Entry 4ZG7 (X-ray diffraction, 1.75 A resolution); this record covers chain A.

Chain A:
Protein: Ectonucleotide pyrophosphatase/phosphodiesterase family member 2
Source organism: Homo sapiens
Notes: EC 3.1.4.39
Reference sequence: Q13822 (ENPP2_HUMAN); numbering as in UniProt (aligned over 55-860)
Amino-acid sequence (806 residues; each row starts with the number of its first residue):
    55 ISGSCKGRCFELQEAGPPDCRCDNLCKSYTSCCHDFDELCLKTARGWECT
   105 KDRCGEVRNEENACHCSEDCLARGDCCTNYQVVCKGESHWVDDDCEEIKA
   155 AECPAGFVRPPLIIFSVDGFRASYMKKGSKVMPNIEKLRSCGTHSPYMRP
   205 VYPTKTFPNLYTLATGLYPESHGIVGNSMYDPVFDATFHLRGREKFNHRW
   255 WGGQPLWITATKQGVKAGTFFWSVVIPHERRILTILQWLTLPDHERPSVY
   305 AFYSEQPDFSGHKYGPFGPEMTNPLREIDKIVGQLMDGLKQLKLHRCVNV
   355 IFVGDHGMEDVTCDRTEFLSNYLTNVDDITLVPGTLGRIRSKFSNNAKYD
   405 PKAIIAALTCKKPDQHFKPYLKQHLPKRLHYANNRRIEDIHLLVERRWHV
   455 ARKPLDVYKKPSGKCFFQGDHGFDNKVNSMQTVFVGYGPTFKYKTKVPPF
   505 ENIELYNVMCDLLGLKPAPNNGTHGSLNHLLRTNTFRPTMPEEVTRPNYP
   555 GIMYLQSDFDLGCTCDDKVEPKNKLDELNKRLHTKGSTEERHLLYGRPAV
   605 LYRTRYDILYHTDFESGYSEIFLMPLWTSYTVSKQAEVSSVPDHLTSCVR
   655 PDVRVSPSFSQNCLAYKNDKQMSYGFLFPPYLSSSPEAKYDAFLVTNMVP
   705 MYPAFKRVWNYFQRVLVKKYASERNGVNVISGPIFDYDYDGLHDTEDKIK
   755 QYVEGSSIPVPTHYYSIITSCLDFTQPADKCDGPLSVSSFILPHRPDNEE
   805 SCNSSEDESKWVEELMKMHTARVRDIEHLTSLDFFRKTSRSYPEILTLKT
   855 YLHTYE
Unresolved in the structure: 461-468, 572-593
Sequence notes: conflict Ala-411 (Asn in Q13822); variant Pro-493 (Ser in Q13822)
Swiss-Prot annotation at these positions:
  - region: Ile-830 to Thr-851 (Required for secretion)
  - motif: Arg-127 to Asp-129 (Cell attachment site)
  - active site: Thr-210 (Nucleophile)
  - binding site (Zn(2+)): Asp-172, Thr-210, Asp-312, His-316, Asp-359, His-360, His-475
  - binding site (1-(9Z-octadecenoyl)-sn-glycero-3-phosphate): Thr-210, Asn-231, Asp-312, His-475
  - binding site (1-hexadecanoyl-sn-glycero-3-phosphate): Thr-210, Asn-231, Asp-312, His-475
  - binding site (1-tetradecanoyl-sn-glycerol 3-phosphate): Thr-210, Asn-231, Asp-312, His-475
  - binding site (Ca(2+)): Asp-740, Asp-742, Asp-744, Leu-746, Asp-748
  - site: Lys-853 (Essential for catalytic activity)
  - glycosylation (N-linked (GlcNAc...) asparagine): Asn-525, Asn-807
  - natural variant: Pro-493 (S493P: this construct carries the variant)
  - mutagenesis: Ser-170 (S170E: Reduces lysophospholipase activity by about 70%), Thr-210 (T210A: Loss of lysophospholipase activity and ability to hydrolyze sphingosylphosphorylcholine), Phe-211 (F211Y: Reduces lysophospholipase activity by about 70%), Ala-218 (A218V: Reduces lysophospholipase activity by about 50%), Asn-231 (N231A: Strongly reduced lysophospholipase activity), Tyr-307 (Y307Q: Reduces lysophospholipase activity by about 70%), His-316 (H316Q: Loss of ability to hydrolyze sphingosylphosphorylcholine), His-360 (H360Q: Loss of ability to hydrolyze sphingosylphosphorylcholine)
Cystine bridges: Cys-59/Cys-76, Cys-63/Cys-94, Cys-74/Cys-87, Cys-80/Cys-86, Cys-103/Cys-120, Cys-108/Cys-138, Cys-118/Cys-131, Cys-124/Cys-130, Cys-149/Cys-195, Cys-157/Cys-351, Cys-367/Cys-469, Cys-414/Cys-806, Cys-567/Cys-667, Cys-569/Cys-652, Cys-775/Cys-785
Covalently attached groups: N-acetylglucosamine (NAG) linked to Asn-525
Bound ions: Zn2+ site 1: Asp-172, Thr-210, Asp-359, His-360 (together with 14:0 lpa); Zn2+ site 2: Asp-312, His-316, His-475 (together with 14:0 lpa); Na+ site 1: Tyr-670, Asp-673, Met-676; Ca2+: Asp-740, Asp-742, Asp-744, Leu-746, Asp-748; Na+ site 2: Asn-802, Ser-805, Ser-808
Residues lining bound ligands:
  - 4O0 (3-({6-chloro-7-fluoro-2-methyl-1-[2-oxo-2-(spiro[cyclopropane-1,3'-indol]-1'(2'H)-yl)ethyl]-1H-indol-3-yl}sulfanyl)-2-fluorobenzoic acid): Leu-79, Ser-82, Phe-211, Leu-214, Tyr-215, Ala-218, Lys-249, Phe-250, His-252, Trp-255, Pro-259, Trp-261, Ile-262, Phe-275, Trp-276, Ser-277, Val-278
  - 14:0 lpa (NKN; (2R)-2-hydroxy-3-(phosphonooxy)propyl tetradecanoate): Ile-168, Ser-170, Asp-172, Lys-209, Thr-210, Phe-211, Leu-214, Leu-217, Ala-218, Asn-231, Leu-244, Leu-260, Trp-261, Phe-274, Phe-275, Val-278, Ala-305, Tyr-307, Asp-312, His-316, His-360, His-475, Met-513
What the authors report for this chain:
  - binding site for 4O0: Phe-250, His-252, Phe-275
  - catalytic residues: Thr-210 (citing earlier work)

Overview:
Ligands of chain A: compound 4O0 and 14:0 lpa. N-acetylglucosamine is covalently linked to Asn-525. UniProt
lists active-site residue Thr-210, 7 Zn2+-binding residues, 4 residues binding
1-(9Z-octadecenoyl)-sn-glycero-3-phosphate and 4 residues binding 1-hexadecanoyl-sn-glycero-3-phosphate. The
paper reports the catalytic residue Thr-210; a binding site for 4O0 at Phe-250, His-252 and Phe-275.
Chain A is Ectonucleotide pyrophosphatase/phosphodiesterase family member 2 (Homo sapiens); the structure,
Structural basis for inhibition of human autotaxin by four novel compounds, was determined by X-ray
diffraction, deposited together with 4ZG6, 4ZG9 and 4ZGA.
